Entry 3CCJ (X-ray diffraction, 3.30 A resolution); this record covers chains Q and 0 of the 31 polymer chains in the assembly.

Chain Q:
Name: 50S ribosomal protein L21e
Organism: Haloarcula marismortui
UniProt: P12734 (RL21_HALMA); residues 0-95 here correspond to UniProt positions 1-96 (UniProt number = residue number + 1)
Chain sequence (96 residues; each row starts with the number of its first residue; numbering starts at 0):
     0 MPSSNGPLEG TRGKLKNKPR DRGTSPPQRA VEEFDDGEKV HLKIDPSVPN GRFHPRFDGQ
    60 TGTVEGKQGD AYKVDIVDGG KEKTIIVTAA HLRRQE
Disordered / not traced: 0
Metal / ion sites: Na+: Asp20, Ser24, Ser46

Chain 0:
Molecule: 23S ribosomal RNA
Organism: Haloarcula marismortui
Notes: engineered mutation(s): G2099A, C2534T
Sequence (2923 nucleotides; row label = number of the first residue in the row):
     1 GUUGGCUACU AUGCCAGCUG GUGGAUUGCU CGGCUCAGGC GCUGAUGAAG GACGUGCCAA
    61 GCUGCGAUAA GCUGUGGGGA GCCGCACGGA GGCGAAGAAC CACAGAUUUC CGAAUGAGAA
   121 UCUCUCUAAC AAUUGCUUCG CGCAAUGAGG AACCCCGAGA ACUGAAACAU CUCAGUAUCG
   181 GGAGGAACAG AAAACGCAAC GUGAUGUCGU UAGUAACCGC GAGUGAACGC GAUACAGCCC
   241 AAACCGAAGC CCUCACGGGC AAUGUGGUGU CAGGGCUACC UCUCAUCAGC CGACCGUCUU
   301 CACGAAGUCU CUUGGAAUAG AGCGUGAUAC AGGGUGACAA CCCCGUACUG AAGACCAGUA
   361 CGCUGUGCGG UAGUGCCAGA GUAGCGGGGG UUGGAUAUCC CUCGCGAAUA ACGCAGGCAU
   421 CGACUGCGAA GGCUAAACAC AACCUGAGAC CGAUAGUGAA CAAGUAGUGU GAACGAACGC
   481 UGCAAAGUAC CCUCAGAAGG GAGGCGAAAU AGAGCAUGAA AUCAGUUGGC GAUCGAGCGA
   541 CAGGGCAUAC AAGGUCCCUU GACGAAUGAC CGAGACGCGA GUCUCCAGUA AGACUCACGG
   601 GAAGCCGAUG UUCUGUCGUA CGUUUUGAAA AACGAGCCAG GGAGUGUGUC UGUAUGGCAA
   661 GUCUAACCGG AGUAUCCGGG GAGGCACAGG GAAACCGACA UGGCCGCAGG GCUUUGCCCG
   721 AGGGCCGCCG UCUUCAAGGG CGGGGAGCCA UGUGGACACG ACCCGAAUCC GGACGAUCUA
   781 CGCAUGGACA AGAUGAAGCG UGCCGAAAGG CACGUGGAAG UCUGUUAGAG UUGGUGUCCU
   841 ACAAUACCCU CUCGUGAUCU AUGUGUAGGG GUGAAAGGCC CAUCGAGUCC GGCAACAGCU
   901 GGUUCCAAUC GAAACAUGUC GAAGCAUGAC CUCCGCCGAG GUAGUCUGUG AGGUAGAGCG
   961 ACCGAUUGGU GUGUCCGCCU CCGAGAGGAG UCGGCACACC UGUCAAACUC CAAACUUACA
  1021 GACGCUGUUU GACGCGGGGA UUCCGGUGCG CGGGGUAAGC CUGUGUACCA GGAGGGGAAC
  1081 AACCCAGAGA UAGGUUAAGG UCCCCAAGUG UGGAUUAAGU GUAAUCCUCU GAAGGUGGUC
  1141 UCGAGCCCUA GACAGCCGGG AGGUGAGCUU AGAAGCAGCU ACCCUCUAAG AAAAGCGUAA
  1201 CAGCUUACCG GCCGAGGUUU GAGGCGCCCA AAAUGAUCGG GACUCAAAUC CACCACCGAG
  1261 ACCUGUCCGU ACCACUCAUA CUGGUAAUCG AGUAGAUUGG CGCUCUAAUU GGAUGGAAGC
  1321 AGGGGCGAGA GCUCCUGUGG ACCGAUUAGU GACGAAAAUC CUGGCCAUAG UAGCAGCGAU
  1381 AGUCGGGUGA GAACCCCGAC GGCCUAAUGG AUAAGGGUUC CUCAGCACUG CUGAUCAGCU
  1441 GAGGGUUAGC CGGUCCUAAG UCUCACCGCA ACUCGACUGA GACGAAAUGG GAAACAGGUU
  1501 AAUAUUCCUG UGCCAUCAUG CAGUGAAAGU UGACGCCCUG GGGUCGAUCA CGCCGGGCAU
  1561 UCGCCCGGUC GAACCGUCCA ACUCCGUGGA AGCCGUAAUG GCAGGAAGCG GACGAACGGC
  1621 GGCAUAGGGA AACGUGAUUC AACCUGGGGC CCAUGAAAAG ACGAGCAUGA UGUCCGUACC
  1681 GAGAACCGAC ACAGGUGUCC AUGGCGGCGA AAGCCAAGGC CUGUCGGGAG CAACCAACGU
  1741 UAGGGAAUUC GGCAAGUUAG UCCCGUACCU UCGGAAGAAG GGAUGCCUGC UCCGGAACGG
  1801 AGCAGGUCGC AGUGACUCGG AAGCUCGGAC UGUCUAGUAA CAACAUAGGU GACCGCAAAU
  1861 CCGCAAGGAC UCGUACGGUC ACUGAAUCCU GCCCAGUGCA GGUAUCUGAA CACCUCGUAC
  1921 AAGAGGACGA AGGACCUGUC AACGGCGGGG GUAACUAUGA CCCUCUUAAG GUAGCGUAGU
  1981 ACCUUGCCGC AUCAGUAGCG GCUUGCAUGA AUGGAUUAAC CAGAGCUUCA CUGUCCCAAC
  2041 GUUGGGCCCG GUGAACUGUA CAUUCCAGUG CGGAGUCUGG AGACACCCAG GGGGAAGCAA
  2101 AGACCCUAUG GAGCUUUACU GCAGGCUGUC GCUGAGACGU GGUCGCCGAU GUGCAGCAUA
  2161 GGUAGGAGUC GUUACAGAGG UACCCGCGCU AGCGGGCCAC CCAGACAACA GUGAAAUACU
  2221 ACCCGUCGGU GACUGCGACU CUCACUCCGG GAGGAGGACA CCGAUAGCCG GGCAGUUUGA
  2281 CUGGGGCGGU ACGCGCUCGA AAAGAUAUCG AGCGCGCCCU AUGGUCAUCU CAGCCGGGAC
  2341 AGAGACCCGG CGAAGAGUGC AAGAGCAAAA GAUGACUUGA CAGUGUUCUU CCCAACGAGG
  2401 AACGCUGACG CGAAAGCGUG GUCUAGCGAA CCAAUUAGCC UGCUUGAUGC GGGCAAUUGA
  2461 UGACAGAAAA GCUACCCUAG GGAUAACAGA GUCGUCACUC GCAAGAGCAC AUAUCGACCG
  2521 AGUGGCUUGC UACUUCGAUG UCGGUUCCCU CCAUCCUGCC CGUGCAGAAG CGGGCAAGGG
  2581 UGAGGUUGUU CGCCUAUUAA AGGAGGUCGU GAGCUGGGUU UAGACCGUCG UGAGACAGGU
  2641 CGGCUGCUAU CUACUGGGUG UGUAAUGGUG UCUGACAAGA ACGACCGUAU AGUACGAGAG
  2701 GAACUACGGU UGGUGGCCAC UGGUGUACCG GUUGUUCGAG AGAGCACGUG CCGGGUAGCC
  2761 ACGCCACACG GGGUAAGAGC UGAACGCAUC UAAGCUCGAA ACCCACUUGG AAAAGAGACA
  2821 CCGCCGAGGU CCCGCGUACA AGACGCGGUC GAUAGACUCG GGGUGUGCGC GUCGAGGUAA
  2881 CGAGACGUUA AGCCCACGAG CACUAACAGA CCAAAGCCAU CAU
Disordered / not traced: 1-9, 126-127, 715, 971-998, 1560, 1952-1963, 2137-2236, 2339-2343, 2665-2666, 2915-2923
Modified positions: 1MA (6-hydro-1-methyladenosine-5'-monophosphate) at position 628, OMU (o2'-methyluridine 5'-monophosphate) at position 2587, OMG (o2'-methylguanosine-5'-monophosphate) at position 2588, UR3 (3-methyluridine-5'-monophoshate) at position 2619, PSU (pseudouridine-5'-monophosphate) at position 2621
Metal / ion sites: Na+ site 1 near U12 (its only coordinating residue here); Mg2+ site 1 near G28 (its only coordinating residue here); Na+ site 2: C40, G41; Na+ site 3 near G56 (its only coordinating residue here); Sr2+ site 1: A86, C87 (shared with 1 residue of chain T); Mg2+ site 2 near U115 (its only coordinating residue here); Na+ site 4: C130, U146; Na+ site 5: C141, G142; K+ site 1: C162, U163, U172; Mg2+ site 3: C162, U2276; Na+ site 6: A165, A166, A167; Mg2+ site 4: A166, G219; 66 more Mg2+ sites not listed; 56 more Na+ sites not listed; 60 more Sr2+ sites not listed; 1 more K+ sites not listed

How chain Q and chain 0 interact:
Contacting residue pairs (107; chain Q residue first):
  Pro1(Q) - G2299(0)  base contact
  Pro1(Q) - A2300(0)  base contact
  Pro1(Q) - U2306(0)  phosphate contact
  Pro1(Q) - A2307(0)  phosphate contact
  Ser2(Q) - C2296(0)  hydrogen bond to the base
  Ser2(Q) - U2297(0)  hydrogen bond to the base
  Ser2(Q) - C2298(0)  hydrogen bond to the base
  Ser2(Q) - G2299(0)  base contact
  Ser2(Q) - G2310(0)  base contact
  Ser3(Q) - G2295(0)  base contact
  Ser3(Q) - C2296(0)  hydrogen bond to the phosphate
  Asn4(Q) - G2295(0)  hydrogen bond to the phosphate
  Asn4(Q) - C2296(0)  hydrogen bond to the phosphate
  Asn4(Q) - C2391(0)  phosphate contact
  Gly5(Q) - G2295(0)  hydrogen bond to the phosphate
  Gly5(Q) - C2296(0)  hydrogen bond to the phosphate
  Gly5(Q) - U2424(0)  sugar contact
  Pro6(Q) - U2424(0)  phosphate contact
  Leu7(Q) - C2296(0)  phosphate contact
  Leu7(Q) - U2297(0)  phosphate contact
  Leu7(Q) - G2363(0)  base contact
  Leu7(Q) - C2423(0)  base contact
  Leu7(Q) - U2424(0)  sugar contact
  Glu8(Q) - C2296(0)  hydrogen bond to the phosphate
  Glu8(Q) - U2297(0)  phosphate contact
  Gly9(Q) - U2297(0)  hydrogen bond to the phosphate
  Thr10(Q) - U2297(0)  hydrogen bond to the phosphate
  Arg11(Q) - A1007(0)  hydrogen bond to the phosphate
  Arg11(Q) - C1008(0)  salt bridge to the phosphate
  Arg11(Q) - U2297(0)  hydrogen bond to the sugar
  Arg11(Q) - G2363(0)  hydrogen bond to the phosphate
  Arg11(Q) - A2364(0)  salt bridge to the phosphate
  Gly12(Q) - G953(0)  phosphate contact
  Lys13(Q) - G953(0)  hydrogen bond to the phosphate
  Lys13(Q) - G2304(0)  salt bridge to the phosphate
  Leu14(Q) - A2364(0)  hydrogen bond to the sugar
  Lys15(Q) - A2364(0)  salt bridge to the phosphate
  Lys15(Q) - G2365(0)  phosphate contact
  Asn16(Q) - G2365(0)  hydrogen bond to the phosphate
  Lys17(Q) - G953(0)  base contact
  Arg21(Q) - A2353(0)  phosphate contact
  Arg21(Q) - A2354(0)  salt bridge to the phosphate
  Arg21(Q) - C2366(0)  phosphate contact
  Gly22(Q) - C2366(0)  hydrogen bond to the phosphate
  Gly22(Q) - A2367(0)  phosphate contact
  Thr23(Q) - C2366(0)  hydrogen bond to the phosphate
  Thr23(Q) - A2367(0)  hydrogen bond to the phosphate
  Lys38(Q) - C1019(0)  hydrogen bond to the phosphate
  Lys38(Q) - A1020(0)  salt bridge to the phosphate
  His40(Q) - U949(0)  hydrogen bond to the base
  His40(Q) - G950(0)  hydrogen bond to the sugar
  Lys42(Q) - A951(0)  phosphate contact
  Lys42(Q) - G952(0)  phosphate contact
  Pro45(Q) - G2365(0)  sugar contact
  Ser46(Q) - G2365(0)  hydrogen bond to the sugar
  Ser46(Q) - C2366(0)  phosphate contact
  Ser46(Q) - A2370(0)  hydrogen bond to the base
  Pro48(Q) - A2370(0)  base contact
  Asn49(Q) - C2403(0)  phosphate contact
  Gly50(Q) - A2402(0)  phosphate contact
  Gly50(Q) - C2403(0)  phosphate contact
  Arg51(Q) - A2402(0)  sugar contact
  His53(Q) - C2388(0)  sugar contact
  His53(Q) - U2389(0)  sugar contact
  Arg55(Q) - G2304(0)  hydrogen bond to the phosphate
  Arg55(Q) - A2305(0)  salt bridge to the phosphate
  Arg55(Q) - U2389(0)  phosphate contact
  Arg55(Q) - U2390(0)  salt bridge to the phosphate
  Arg55(Q) - C2392(0)  sugar contact
  Phe56(Q) - C2388(0)  phosphate contact
  Phe56(Q) - U2389(0)  phosphate contact
  Asp57(Q) - A951(0)  sugar contact
  Asp57(Q) - A2303(0)  sugar contact
  Gly58(Q) - G950(0)  hydrogen bond to the base
  Gly58(Q) - A951(0)  sugar contact
  Gly58(Q) - A1018(0)  sugar contact
  Gln59(Q) - A1018(0)  hydrogen bond to the sugar
  Thr60(Q) - A1018(0)  hydrogen bond to the base
  Thr60(Q) - C1019(0)  sugar contact
  Gln67(Q) - G2385(0)  base contact
  Gln67(Q) - U2386(0)  hydrogen bond to the sugar
  Gln67(Q) - C2403(0)  hydrogen bond to the base
  Gln67(Q) - G2404(0)  phosphate contact
  Gly68(Q) - G2404(0)  phosphate contact
  Asp69(Q) - G2404(0)  hydrogen bond to the phosphate
  Ala70(Q) - C2403(0)  phosphate contact
  Ala70(Q) - G2404(0)  hydrogen bond to the phosphate
  Asp77(Q) - C2392(0)  hydrogen bond to the sugar
  Asp77(Q) - C2393(0)  sugar contact
  Gly78(Q) - C2393(0)  sugar contact
  Gly79(Q) - C2393(0)  hydrogen bond to the phosphate
  Gly79(Q) - A2394(0)  phosphate contact
  Lys80(Q) - C2393(0)  salt bridge to the phosphate
  Lys80(Q) - A2394(0)  hydrogen bond to the phosphate
  Lys80(Q) - A2395(0)  salt bridge to the phosphate
  Lys82(Q) - C2388(0)  phosphate contact
  Lys82(Q) - U2389(0)  salt bridge to the phosphate
  Lys82(Q) - C2392(0)  hydrogen bond to the phosphate
  Lys82(Q) - C2393(0)  salt bridge to the phosphate
  Thr83(Q) - U2387(0)  hydrogen bond to the sugar
  Thr83(Q) - C2388(0)  hydrogen bond to the phosphate
  Ile85(Q) - C2403(0)  sugar contact
  Gln94(Q) - G948(0)  base contact
  Gln94(Q) - U949(0)  hydrogen bond to the base
  Gln94(Q) - C1019(0)  hydrogen bond to the base
  Glu95(Q) - G948(0)  hydrogen bond to the sugar
  Glu95(Q) - U949(0)  hydrogen bond to the sugar
Also at the interface, not in a pair above, chain Q (53 interface residues in all): Pro18, Lys72, Ile84, Arg93
Also at the interface, not in a pair above, chain 0 (50 interface residues in all): U1009, C1010, A2311

Overview:
53 residues of chain Q face 50 of chain 0 across their interface; the contacts include 43 hydrogen bonds and
12 salt bridges. Polar pairs include Ser2(Q)-C2296(0), Ser2(Q)-U2297(0) and Ser2(Q)-C2298(0). The K+ site 1 is
built by C162(0), U163(0) and U172(0).
Chain Q is 50S ribosomal protein L21e and chain 0 is 23S ribosomal RNA, both from Haloarcula marismortui; the
structure, Structure of Anisomycin resistant 50S Ribosomal Subunit: 23S rRNA mutation C2534U, was determined
by X-ray diffraction (same publication as 3CC2, 3CC4, 3CC7, 3CCE, 3CCL, 3CCM and 6 further entries).
